Entry 7RCO (X-ray diffraction, 2.90 A resolution); this record covers chains A and E of the 6 polymer chains in the assembly.

Chain A:
Name: Transforming growth factor beta-2
Source organism: Homo sapiens
Notes: fragment: mature domain
UniProt: P61812 (TGFB2_HUMAN); numbering as in UniProt (aligned over 303-414)
Chain sequence (112 residues; row label = number of the first residue in the row):
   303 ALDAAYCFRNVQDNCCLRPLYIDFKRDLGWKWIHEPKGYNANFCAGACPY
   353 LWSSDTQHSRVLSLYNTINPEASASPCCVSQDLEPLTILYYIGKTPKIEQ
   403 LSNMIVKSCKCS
Unresolved in the structure: 353
Disulfides: C309-C318, C317-C380, C346-C411, C350-C413
UniProt features mapped onto this chain:
  - natural variant: R320 (R320C: Found in a family with non-syndromic aortic disease), P338 (P338H: In LDS4)

Chain E:
Name: 4A11.V2 Fab Light Chain
Source organism: Homo sapiens
Notes: antibody fragment or engineered binder
Chain sequence (219 residues; each row starts with the number of its first residue):
     1 DAQLTQSPSSLSASVGDRVTITCQSSQSVYNNNYLSWFQQKPGKPPKLLI
    51 YGASTLTSGVPSRFSGSGSGTDFTLTISSLQPEDFATYYCAGGYSGSSDK
   101 YAFGGGTKVEIKRTVAAPSVFIFPPSDEQLKSGTASVVCLLNNFYPREAK
   151 VQWKVDNALQSGNSQESVTEQDSKDSTYSLSSTLTLSKADYEKHKVYACE
   201 VTHQGLSSPVTKSFNRGEC
Unresolved in the structure: 1, 133-135, 186, 210-219
Disulfides: C23-C90, C139-C199

Chain A / chain E interface:
Residue-residue contacts (13; chain A residue first):
  N368(A) with K100(E), hydrogen bond (backbone-side chain)
  T369(A) with S95(E); G96(E), hydrogen bond (backbone-backbone); K100(E), hydrogen bond (backbone-side chain)
  I370(A) with Y30(E); S95(E), hydrogen bond (backbone-side chain)
  N371(A) with Y30(E), hydrogen bond; K100(E), hydrogen bond (backbone-side chain)
  P372(A) with Y30(E); Y34(E), hydrophobic; Y94(E); K100(E); Y101(E)
Interface residues without a listed pair, chain A (7 interface residues in all): Y352, E373
Interface residues without a listed pair, chain E (9 interface residues in all): G93, S97

In short:
7 residues of chain A face 9 of chain E across their interface; the contacts include 6 hydrogen bonds. Polar
contacts include N368(A)-K100(E), T369(A)-K100(E) and I370(A)-S95(E).
Chain A is Transforming growth factor beta-2 and chain E is 4A11.V2 Fab Light Chain, both from Homo sapiens;
the structure, Crystal structure of human TGF-beta-2 bound to 4A11.V2 Fab, was determined by X-ray
diffraction.
